PDB entry 4EB6 | X-ray diffraction, 3.47 A resolution | chains B and C of the 5 polymer chains in the assembly

[Chain B]
Protein: Tubulin beta chain
Organism: Ovis aries
UniProt: D0VWY9 (D0VWY9_SHEEP); the author numbering skips numbers that UniProt does not, so the offset changes along the chain: 1-44 = UniProt 1-44; 47-360 = UniProt 45-358; 369-455 = UniProt 359-445
Amino-acid sequence (445 residues; numbered 1 to 455; 10 numbers in that range are skipped by the numbering (no residue carries them; nothing is unmodelled there); the number before each row is that of its first residue):
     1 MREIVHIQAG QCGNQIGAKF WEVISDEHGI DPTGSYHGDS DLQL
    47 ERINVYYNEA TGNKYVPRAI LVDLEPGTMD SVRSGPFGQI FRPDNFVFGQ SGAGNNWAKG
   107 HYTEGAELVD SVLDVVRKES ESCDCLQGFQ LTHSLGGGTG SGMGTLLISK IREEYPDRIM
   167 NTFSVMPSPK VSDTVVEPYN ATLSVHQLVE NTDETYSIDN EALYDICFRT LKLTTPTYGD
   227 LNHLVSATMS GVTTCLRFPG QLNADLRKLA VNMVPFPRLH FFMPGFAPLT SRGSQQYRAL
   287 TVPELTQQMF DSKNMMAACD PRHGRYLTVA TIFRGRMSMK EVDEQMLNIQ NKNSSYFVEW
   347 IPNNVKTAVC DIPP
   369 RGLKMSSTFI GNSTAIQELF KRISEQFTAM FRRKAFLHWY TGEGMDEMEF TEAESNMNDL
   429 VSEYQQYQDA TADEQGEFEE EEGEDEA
Unresolved in the structure: 443-455
Ligand contacts:
  - GDP (guanosine-5'-diphosphate): Gly10, Gln11, Cys12, Gly13, Gln15, Ile16, Asp69, Asn101, Ser140, Gly142, Gly143, Gly144, Thr145, Gly146, Val171, Pro173, Val177, Ser178, Glu183, Asn206, Leu209, Tyr224, Asn228
  - vinblastine (VLB; (2alpha,2'beta,3beta,4alpha,5beta)-vincaleukoblastine): Pro175, Lys176, Val177, Asp179, Tyr210, Thr220, Thr221, Pro222, Thr223, Tyr224

[Chain C]
Protein: Tubulin alpha chain
Organism: Ovis aries
UniProt: D0VWZ0 (D0VWZ0_SHEEP); numbering as in UniProt (aligned over 1-451)
Amino-acid sequence (451 residues; each row starts with the number of its first residue):
     1 MRECISIHVG QAGVQIGNAC WELYCLEHGI QPDGQMPSDK TIGGGDDSFN TFFSETGAGK
    61 HVPRAVFVDL EPTVIDEVRT GTYRQLFHPE QLITGKEDAA NNYARGHYTI GKEIIDLVLD
   121 RIRKLADQCT GLQGFLVFHS FGGGTGSGFT SLLMERLSVD YGKKSKLEFS IYPAPQVSTA
   181 VVEPYNSILT THTTLEHSDC AFMVDNEAIY DICRRNLDIE RPTYTNLNRL ISQIVSSITA
   241 SLRFDGALNV DLTEFQTNLV PYPRIHFPLA TYAPVISAEK AYHEQLSVAE ITNACFEPAN
   301 QMVKCDPRHG KYMACCLLYR GDVVPKDVNA AIATIKTKRS IQFVDWCPTG FKVGINYQPP
   361 TVVPGGDLAK VQRAVCMLSN TTAIAEAWAR LDHKFDLMYA KRAFVHWYVG EGMEEGEFSE
   421 AREDMAALEK DYEEVGVDSV EGEGEEEGEE Y
Unresolved in the structure: 39-46, 441-451
Ligand contacts:
  - GTP (guanosine-5'-triphosphate): Gly10, Gln11, Ala12, Gln15, Ile16, Asp69, Asp98, Ala99, Ala100, Asn101, Ser140, Gly142, Gly143, Gly144, Thr145, Gly146, Ile171, Pro173, Ala174, Val177, Ser178, Thr179, Glu183, Asn206, Tyr224, Leu227, Asn228, Ile231
  - vinblastine (VLB; (2alpha,2'beta,3beta,4alpha,5beta)-vincaleukoblastine): Pro325, Lys326, Val328, Asn329, Ile332, Lys336, Phe351, Val353, Ile355

[Interface between chain B and chain C]
Contacting residue pairs - 35 pairs, chain B then chain C:
  Glu71(B) - Arg2(C)  salt bridge
  Gln96(B) - Met1(C)
  Gln96(B) - Arg2(C)  hydrogen bond (backbone-side chain)
  Gly98(B) - Arg2(C)
  Gly100(B) - Glu254(C)
  Asn101(B) - Glu254(C)
  Asp179(B) - Asn258(C)
  Asp179(B) - Phe351(C)
  Asp179(B) - Lys352(C)  salt bridge
  Asp179(B) - Val353(C)  hydrogen bond (side chain-backbone)
  Thr180(B) - Asn258(C)
  Thr180(B) - Lys352(C)  hydrogen bond
  Val181(B) - Asn258(C)  hydrogen bond (backbone-side chain)
  Val181(B) - Thr349(C)
  Ala397(B) - Trp346(C)
  Met398(B) - Trp346(C)
  Arg400(B) - Ser439(C)  hydrogen bond
  Arg400(B) - Val440(C)
  Arg401(B) - Tyr262(C)  hydrogen bond (backbone-side chain)
  Arg401(B) - Trp346(C)
  Arg401(B) - Val435(C)
  Lys402(B) - Tyr262(C)  hydrogen bond (backbone-side chain)
  Ala403(B) - Tyr262(C)
  Ala403(B) - Trp346(C)  hydrophobic
  Phe404(B) - Thr257(C)
  Phe404(B) - Asn258(C)
  Phe404(B) - Pro261(C)  hydrogen bond (backbone-backbone)
  Phe404(B) - Trp346(C)  hydrophobic
  His406(B) - Val260(C)  hydrogen bond (side chain-backbone)
  His406(B) - Pro261(C)
  His406(B) - Tyr262(C)
  His406(B) - Pro263(C)
  Trp407(B) - Gln256(C)
  Trp407(B) - Thr257(C)  hydrogen bond (side chain-backbone)
  Trp407(B) - Val260(C)  hydrogen bond (side chain-backbone)
Interface residues without a listed pair, chain B (23 interface residues in all): Pro72, Ser97, Val182, Thr220, Thr221, Leu405
Interface residues without a listed pair, chain C (19 interface residues in all): Lys326

[In short]
23 residues of chain B face 19 of chain C across their interface, with 11 hydrogen bonds and 2 salt bridges.
Polar pairs include Glu71(B)-Arg2(C), Asp179(B)-Lys352(C) and Gln96(B)-Arg2(C). Vinblastine is bound between
chain B and chain C. Chain B binds GDP.
Here chain B is Tubulin beta chain and chain C is Tubulin alpha chain, both from Ovis aries. Entry 4EB6
(Tubulin-Vinblastine: Stathmin-like complex) was determined by X-ray diffraction, deposited together with
3UT5.
